Entry 7ZPP (electron microscopy, 4.50 A resolution (low resolution: residue-level contacts below are approximate; hydrogen-bond / salt-bridge calls are withheld)); this record covers chains G and H of the 20 polymer chains in the assembly.

Chain G (and H):
Protein: Integrase
Organism: Visna/maedi virus EV1 KV1772
Notes: EC 2.7.7.-, 3.1.-.-; chain H of this document is another copy of the same molecule, construct and numbering; everything in this record applies to it too
Reference sequence: P35956 (POL_VILVK); residues 1-281 here correspond to UniProt positions 1226-1506 (UniProt number = residue number + 1225)
Amino-acid sequence (281 residues; numbered 1 to 281; the number before each row is that of its first residue):
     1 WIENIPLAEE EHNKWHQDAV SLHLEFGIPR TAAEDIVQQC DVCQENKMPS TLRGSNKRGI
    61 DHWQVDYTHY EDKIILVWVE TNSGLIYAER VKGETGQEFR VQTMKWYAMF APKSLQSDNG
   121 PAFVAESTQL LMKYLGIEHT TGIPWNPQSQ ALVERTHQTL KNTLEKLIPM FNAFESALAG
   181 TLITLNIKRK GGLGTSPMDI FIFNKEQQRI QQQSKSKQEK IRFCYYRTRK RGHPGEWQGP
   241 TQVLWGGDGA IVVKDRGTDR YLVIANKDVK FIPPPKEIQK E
Unresolved in the structure: 1-3, 49-59, 220-281 (chain H: 1-59, 277-281)
UniProt features mapped onto this chain:
  - zinc finger: Glu3 to Gln44 (Integrase-type)
  - DNA-binding region: Arg222 to Pro274 (Integrase-type)
  - binding site (Zn(2+)): His12, His16, Cys40, Cys43
  - binding site (Mg(2+)): Asp66, Asp118, Glu154

Interface between chain G and chain H:
Contacting residue pairs (5; chain G residue first):
  Ala108(G) - Ile183(H)
  Met109(G) - Met109(H)
  Ile183(G) - Ala108(H)
  Arg209(G) - Asp199(H)
  Arg209(G) - Phe203(H)
Also at the interface, not in a pair above, chain G (9 interface residues in all): Met104, Ala179, Ile202, Glu206, Gln213
Also at the interface, not in a pair above, chain H (15 interface residues in all): Tyr107, Ser176, Ala179, Ile187, Leu193, Thr195, Ile200, Ile202, Lys205, Glu206

Summary:
Chain G and chain H form an interface of 9 and 15 residues respectively. Curated annotation (UniProt) lists a
DNA-binding region, 4 Zn2+-binding residues and 3 Mg2+-binding residues on chain G.
Both chains are Integrase (Visna/maedi virus EV1 KV1772). Entry 7ZPP (Cryo-EM structure of the MVV CSC
intasome at 4.5A resolution) was determined by electron microscopy, deposited together with 5M0R and 5T3A.
